Entry 8GA8 (electron microscopy, 3.50 A resolution); this record covers chains E and D of the 10 polymer chains in the assembly.

# Chain E
Protein: Histone deacetylase RPD3
Source organism: Saccharomyces cerevisiae
Notes: EC 3.5.1.98
UniProtKB: P32561 (RPD3_YEAST); residues 1-433 here = UniProt positions 1-433
Sequence (433 residues; each row starts with the number of its first residue):
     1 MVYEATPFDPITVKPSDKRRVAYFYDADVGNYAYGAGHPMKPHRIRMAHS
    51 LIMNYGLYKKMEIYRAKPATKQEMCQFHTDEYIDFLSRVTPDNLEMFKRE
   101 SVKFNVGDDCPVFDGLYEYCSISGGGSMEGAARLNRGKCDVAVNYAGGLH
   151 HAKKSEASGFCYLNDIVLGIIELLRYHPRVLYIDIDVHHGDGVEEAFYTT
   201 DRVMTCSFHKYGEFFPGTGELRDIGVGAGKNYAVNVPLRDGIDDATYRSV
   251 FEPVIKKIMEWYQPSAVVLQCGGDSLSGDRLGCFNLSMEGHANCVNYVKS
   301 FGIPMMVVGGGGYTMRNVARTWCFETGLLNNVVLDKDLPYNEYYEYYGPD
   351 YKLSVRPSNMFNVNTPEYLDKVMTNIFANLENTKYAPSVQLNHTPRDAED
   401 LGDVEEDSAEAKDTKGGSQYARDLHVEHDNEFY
Not modelled in the structure: 1, 384-433
Bound ions: Zn2+: Asp-186, His-188, Asp-274
UniProt features mapped onto this chain:
  - motif: Arg-320 to Tyr-340 (ESA1-RPD3 motif)
  - active site: His-151
  - modified residue: Thr-394 (Phosphothreonine), Ser-408 (Phosphoserine)

# Chain D
Protein: Transcriptional regulatory protein SIN3
Source organism: Saccharomyces cerevisiae
UniProtKB: P22579 (SIN3_YEAST); numbering as in UniProt (aligned over 1-1536)
Sequence (1536 residues; row label = number of the first residue in the row):
     1 MSQVWHNSNSQSNDVATSNDATGSNERNEKEPSLQGNKPGFVQQQQRITL
    51 PSLSALSTKEEDRRDSNGQQALTSHAAHILGYPPPHSNAMPSIATDSALK
   101 QPHEYHPRPKSSSSSPSINASLMNAGPAPLPTVGAASFSLSRFDNPLPIK
   151 APVHTEEPKSYNGLQEEEKATQRPQDCKEVPAGVQPADAPDPSSNHADAN
   201 DDNNNNENSHDEDADYRPLNVKDALSYLEQVKFQFSSRPDIYNLFLDIMK
   251 DFKSQAIDTPGVIERVSTLFRGYPILIQGFNTFLPQGYRIECSSNPDDPI
   301 RVTTPMGTTTVNNNISPSGRGTTDAQELGSFPESDGNGVQQPSNVPMVPS
   351 SVYQSEQNQDQQQSLPLLATSSGLPSIQQPEMPAHRQIPQSQSLVPQEDA
   401 KKNVDVEFSQAISYVNKIKTRFADQPDIYKHFLEILQTYQREQKPINEVY
   451 AQVTHLFQNAPDLLEDFKKFLPDSSASANQQVQHAQQHAQQQHEAQMHAQ
   501 AQAQAQAQAQVEQQKQQQQFLYPASGYYGHPSNRGIPQQNLPPIGSFSPP
   551 TNGSTVHEAYQDQQHMQPPHFMPLPSIVQHGPNMVHQGIANENPPLSDLR
   601 TSLTEQYAPSSIQHQQQHPQSISPIANTQYGDIPVRPEIDLDPSIVPVVP
   651 EPTEPIENNISLNEEVTFFEKAKRYIGNKHLYTEFLKILNLYSQDILDLD
   701 DLVEKVDFYLGSNKELFTWFKNFVGYQEKTKCIENIVHEKHRLDLDLCEA
   751 FGPSYKRLPKSDTFMPCSGRDDMCWEVLNDEWVGHPVWASEDSGFIAHRK
   801 NQYEETLFKIEEERHEYDFYIESNLRTIQCLETIVNKIENMTENEKANFK
   851 LPPGLGHTSMTIYKKVIRKVYDKERGFEIIDALHEHPAVTAPVVLKRLKQ
   901 KDEEWRRAQREWNKVWRELEQKVFFKSLDHLGLTFKQADKKLLTTKQLIS
   951 EISSIKVDQTNKKIHWLTPKPKSQLDFDFPDKNIFYDILCLADTFITHTT
  1001 AYSNPDKERLKDLLKYFISLFFSISFEKIEESLYSHKQNVSESSGSDDGS
  1051 SIASRKRPYQQEMSLLDILHRSRYQKLKRSNDEDGKVPQLSEPPEEEPNT
  1101 IEEEELIDEEAKNPWLTGNLVEEANSQGIIQNRSIFNLFANTNIYIFFRH
  1151 WTTIYERLLEIKQMNERVTKEINTRSTVTFAKDLDLLSSQLSEMGLDFVG
  1201 EDAYKQVLRLSRRLINGDLEHQWFEESLRQAYNNKAFKLYTIDKVTQSLV
  1251 KHAHTLMTDAKTAEIMALFVKDRNASTTSAKDQIIYRLQVRSHMSNTENM
  1301 FRIEFDKRTLHVSIQYIALDDLTLKEPKADEDKWKYYVTSYALPHPTEGI
  1351 PHEKLKIPFLERLIEFGQDIDGTEVDEEFSPEGISVSTLKIKIQPITYQL
  1401 HIENGSYDVFTRKATNKYPTIANDNTQKGMVSQKKELISKFLDCAVGLRN
  1451 NLDEAQKLSMQKKWENLKDSIAKTSAGNQGIESETEKGKITKQEQSDNLD
  1501 SSTASVLPASITTVPQDDNIETTGNTESSDKGAKIQ
Not modelled in the structure: 1-658, 726-748, 788-797, 1026-1064, 1071-1126, 1175-1202, 1318-1536
UniProt features mapped onto this chain:
  - modified residue: Ser-137 (Phosphoserine), Thr-303 (Phosphothreonine), Thr-304 (Phosphothreonine), Ser-316 (Phosphoserine), Ser-1046 (Phosphoserine)

# How chain E and chain D interact
Contacting residue pairs - 92 pairs, chain E then chain D:
  Asn-31(E) / Glu-822(D)
  Ala-33(E) / Phe-819(D)  hydrophobic
  Ala-36(E) / Glu-812(D)
  Ala-36(E) / Glu-816(D)
  Lys-41(E) / Glu-812(D)  salt bridge
  Lys-41(E) / His-815(D)  hydrogen bond
  His-43(E) / His-815(D)
  His-43(E) / Asp-818(D)  salt bridge
  Arg-46(E) / Glu-822(D)  salt bridge
  Gln-72(E) / Gly-769(D)
  Cys-75(E) / Cys-767(D)
  Cys-75(E) / Gly-769(D)  hydrogen bond (backbone-backbone)
  Cys-75(E) / Arg-770(D)
  Gln-76(E) / Gly-769(D)
  Gln-76(E) / Arg-770(D)
  Gln-76(E) / Asp-771(D)
  Gln-76(E) / Cys-774(D)
  Phe-77(E) / Leu-778(D)  hydrophobic
  His-78(E) / Cys-767(D)  hydrogen bond (backbone-side chain)
  Thr-79(E) / Met-765(D)
  Thr-79(E) / Pro-766(D)
  Thr-79(E) / Cys-767(D)
  Asp-80(E) / Pro-766(D)  hydrogen bond (backbone-backbone)
  Glu-81(E) / Pro-766(D)
  Asp-114(E) / Ser-859(D)  hydrogen bond
  Asp-114(E) / Thr-861(D)
  Asp-114(E) / Ile-862(D)
  Lys-154(E) / Met-765(D)
  Lys-154(E) / Cys-767(D)
  Lys-154(E) / Asp-780(D)  salt bridge
  Ser-155(E) / Met-765(D)  hydrogen bond
  Ile-171(E) / Met-773(D)  hydrophobic
  Ile-171(E) / Cys-774(D)  hydrophobic
  Arg-175(E) / Asp-771(D)  salt bridge
  Arg-175(E) / Met-773(D)
  Glu-194(E) / Tyr-755(D)  hydrogen bond
  Glu-195(E) / Tyr-755(D)
  Glu-195(E) / Asn-779(D)  hydrogen bond
  Glu-195(E) / Trp-782(D)
  Ala-196(E) / Leu-778(D)
  Ala-196(E) / Asn-779(D)
  Phe-197(E) / Val-777(D)
  Phe-197(E) / Leu-778(D)  hydrophobic
  Phe-197(E) / Asn-779(D)
  Tyr-198(E) / Tyr-755(D)  hydrogen bond
  Thr-199(E) / Asn-779(D)
  Thr-200(E) / Glu-776(D)
  Thr-200(E) / Val-777(D)  hydrogen bond (side chain-backbone)
  Gly-217(E) / Pro-786(D)
  Gly-217(E) / Val-787(D)
  Thr-218(E) / His-785(D)
  Thr-218(E) / Pro-786(D)
  Arg-222(E) / Pro-753(D)
  Asp-223(E) / Ser-754(D)
  Val-226(E) / Trp-782(D)
  Lys-230(E) / Phe-751(D)
  Asp-240(E) / His-798(D)
  Gly-278(E) / Phe-808(D)
  Asp-279(E) / Lys-800(D)  hydrogen bond (backbone-side chain)
  Asp-279(E) / Phe-808(D)
  Arg-280(E) / Lys-800(D)
  Arg-280(E) / Phe-808(D)
  Arg-280(E) / Glu-811(D)  salt bridge
  Arg-280(E) / Glu-812(D)  salt bridge
  Gly-282(E) / Lys-800(D)  hydrogen bond (backbone-side chain)
  Met-315(E) / Glu-811(D)
  Met-315(E) / His-815(D)
  Arg-316(E) / Glu-920(D)  salt bridge
  Arg-316(E) / Phe-924(D)
  Glu-345(E) / Arg-814(D)  hydrogen bond (backbone-side chain)
  Glu-345(E) / Asn-913(D)
  Glu-345(E) / Arg-917(D)  salt bridge
  Tyr-346(E) / Arg-814(D)
  Tyr-346(E) / Asp-818(D)
  Tyr-346(E) / Gln-909(D)
  Gly-348(E) / Glu-920(D)
  Pro-349(E) / Glu-920(D)
  Pro-349(E) / Gln-921(D)
  Pro-349(E) / Phe-924(D)  hydrophobic
  Tyr-351(E) / Arg-917(D)
  Arg-356(E) / Phe-924(D)
  Arg-356(E) / Phe-925(D)
  Arg-356(E) / Leu-928(D)
  Pro-357(E) / Leu-928(D)
  Ser-358(E) / Leu-928(D)
  Asn-359(E) / Leu-928(D)  hydrogen bond (backbone-backbone)
  Asn-359(E) / Leu-931(D)  hydrogen bond (side chain-backbone)
  Asn-359(E) / Asn-1233(D)  hydrogen bond (side chain-backbone)
  Asn-359(E) / Asn-1234(D)  hydrogen bond
  Met-360(E) / His-798(D)
  Met-360(E) / His-930(D)
  Phe-361(E) / Leu-931(D)  hydrophobic
Interface residues without a listed pair, chain E (65 interface residues in all): Gly-30, His-38, Asp-92, Gly-115, Leu-174, Asp-191, Arg-202, Tyr-211, Pro-216, Glu-220, Gly-225, Tyr-313, Thr-314, Tyr-343, Asp-350
Interface residues without a listed pair, chain D (54 interface residues in all): Ser-768, Val-783, Gly-784, Leu-807, Met-860, Asp-929, Gly-932

# In short
The interface between chain E and chain D involves 65 residues on one side and 54 on the other, with 17
hydrogen bonds and 9 salt bridges. Polar contacts include Lys-41(E)/Glu-812(D), His-43(E)/Asp-818(D) and
Arg-46(E)/Glu-822(D). UniProt lists active-site residue His-151(E) on chain E.
Here chain E is Histone deacetylase RPD3 and chain D is Transcriptional regulatory protein SIN3, both from
Saccharomyces cerevisiae. Entry 8GA8 (Structure of the yeast (HDAC) Rpd3L complex) was determined by electron
microscopy.
